Entry 6Y6B (X-ray diffraction, 3.08 A resolution); this record covers chains A and C of the 4 polymer chains in the assembly.

[Chain A]
Molecule: 14-3-3 protein gamma
Organism: Homo sapiens
UniProtKB: P61981 (1433G_HUMAN); residues 1-234 here = UniProt positions 1-234
Sequence (236 residues; each row starts with the number of its first residue; numbers below 1 keep their minus sign (Gly-1 is residue -1)):
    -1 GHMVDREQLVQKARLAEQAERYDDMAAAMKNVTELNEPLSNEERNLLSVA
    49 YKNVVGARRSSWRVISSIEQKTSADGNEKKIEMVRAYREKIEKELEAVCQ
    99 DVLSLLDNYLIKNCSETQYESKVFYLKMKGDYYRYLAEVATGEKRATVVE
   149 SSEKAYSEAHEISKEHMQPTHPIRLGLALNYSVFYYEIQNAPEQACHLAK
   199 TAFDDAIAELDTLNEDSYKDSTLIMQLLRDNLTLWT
Unresolved in the structure: -1 to 1, 71-76, 234
Construct notes: expression tag (-1 to 0)
Curated features (UniProtKB/Swiss-Prot):
  - site (Interaction with phosphoserine on interacting protein): Arg57, Arg132
  - modified residue: Met1 (N-acetylmethionine), Val2 (N-acetylvaline), Ser71 (Phosphoserine), Tyr133 (Phosphotyrosine), Thr145 (Phosphothreonine), Ser215 (Phosphoserine), Thr234 (Phosphothreonine)
  - natural variant: Glu15 (E15A: In DEE56; uncertain significance), Lys50 (K50Q: Found in an individual with autism; uncertain significance), Asp129 (D129E: In DEE56), Arg132 (R132C: In DEE56), Tyr133 (Y133S: Found in an individual with neurodevelopmental disorder)

[Chain C]
Molecule: Calcium/calmodulin-dependent protein kinase kinase 2
Notes: EC 2.7.11.17
UniProtKB: Q96RR4 (KKCC2_HUMAN); residues 97-104 here = UniProt positions 97-104
Sequence (8 residues; numbered 97 to 104; the number before each row is that of its first residue):
    97 RKLSLQER
Unresolved in the structure: 97
Modified residues: Ser100 (phosphoserine; SEP)
Curated features (UniProtKB/Swiss-Prot):
  - modified residue: Ser100 (Phosphoserine)

[Chain A / chain C interface]
Residue-residue contacts (21; chain A residue first):
  Ser46(A) with Glu103(C), hydrogen bond
  Val47(A) with Arg104(C)
  Lys50(A) with Ser100(C); Leu101(C), hydrogen bond (side chain-backbone); Gln102(C); Glu103(C)
  Asn51(A) with Arg104(C)
  Arg57(A) with Ser100(C)
  Arg132(A) with Ser100(C)
  Tyr133(A) with Ser100(C)
  Gly174(A) with Leu101(C)
  Leu177(A) with Leu99(C); Ser100(C); Leu101(C)
  Asn178(A) with Ser100(C); Leu101(C), hydrogen bond (side chain-backbone)
  Val181(A) with Leu99(C)
  Glu185(A) with Leu99(C)
  Leu225(A) with Leu101(C), hydrophobic
  Asn229(A) with Leu99(C), hydrogen bond (side chain-backbone)
  Trp233(A) with Leu99(C)
Other interface residues (no listed pair), chain A (16 interface residues in all): Ile222

[In short]
Chain A and chain C form an interface of 16 and 6 residues respectively, with 4 hydrogen bonds. Polar pairs
include Ser46(A)-Glu103(C), Lys50(A)-Leu101(C) and Asn178(A)-Leu101(C).
Chain A is 14-3-3 protein gamma (Homo sapiens) and chain C is Calcium/calmodulin-dependent protein kinase
kinase 2; the structure, Crystal structure of human 14-3-3 gamma in complex with CaMKK2 14-3-3 binding motif
Ser100 and 16-OMe-Fusicoccin ..., was determined by X-ray diffraction, deposited together with 6Y4K.
